6IHI - chains A and C of the 4 polymer chains in the assembly; structure by X-ray diffraction, 1.78 A resolution.

Chain A (and C):
Molecule: Alclohol dehydrogenase
Organism: Ralstonia sp
Notes: chain C of this document is another copy of the same molecule, construct and numbering; everything in this record applies to it too
UniProtKB: C0IR58 (C0IR58_9RALS); residues 1-249 here = UniProt positions 1-249
Amino-acid sequence (249 residues; each row starts with the number of its first residue):
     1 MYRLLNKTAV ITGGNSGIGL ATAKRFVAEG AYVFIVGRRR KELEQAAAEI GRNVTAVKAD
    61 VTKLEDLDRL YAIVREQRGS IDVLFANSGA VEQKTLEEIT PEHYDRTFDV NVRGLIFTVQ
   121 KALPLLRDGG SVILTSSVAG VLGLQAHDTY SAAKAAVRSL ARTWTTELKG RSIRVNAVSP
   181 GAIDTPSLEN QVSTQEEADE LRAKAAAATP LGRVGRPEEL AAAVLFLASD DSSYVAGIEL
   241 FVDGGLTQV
Not modelled in the structure: 1 (chain C: 189-198)
Construct notes: engineered mutation Val91 (Ile in C0IR58), Ser187 (Ile in C0IR58), Leu188 (Ile in C0IR58), Ala205 (Phe in C0IR58)
Small-molecule neighbours:
  - NADPH (A6O; (2R,3S)-2-ethyl-2-[(2E)-2-(6-methoxy-3,4-dihydro-2H-naphthalen-1-ylidene)ethyl]-3-oxidanyl-cyclopentan-1-one): Val91, Ser137, Ala139, Leu144, Gln145, His147, Tyr150, Gly181, Ala182, Leu188, Gln191, Leu201, Lys204, Ala205, Ala208, Leu246
  - NADP (NAP; NADP nicotinamide-adenine-dinucleotide phosphate): Gly13, Gly14, Asn15, Ser16, Gly17, Ile18, Gly19, Val36, Gly37, Arg38, Arg39, Ala59, Asp60, Val61, Thr62, Asn87, Ser88, Gly89, Ala90, Val110, Thr135, Ser136, Ser137, Tyr150, Lys154, Pro180, Gly181, Ala182, Ile183, Thr185, Pro186, Ser187, Leu188

Interface between chain A and chain C:
Residue-residue contacts (4; chain A residue first):
  Leu142(A) - Val249(C)
  Gly143(A) - Val249(C)  hydrogen bond (backbone-backbone)
  Val249(A) - Leu142(C)
  Val249(A) - Gly143(C)  hydrogen bond (backbone-backbone)
Also at the interface, not in a pair above, chain A (5 interface residues in all): Val141, Gln248
Also at the interface, not in a pair above, chain C (5 interface residues in all): Val141, Gln248

Overview:
Chain A and chain C each contribute 5 residues to their interface; the contacts include 2 hydrogen bonds. The
hydrogen-bonded pair Gly143(A)-Val249(C) is a backbone contact. Bound to chain A: NADP and NADPH.
Chain A and chain C are both Alclohol dehydrogenase (Ralstonia sp); the structure, Crystal structure of RasADH
3B3/I91V from Ralstonia.sp in complex with NADPH and A6O, was determined by X-ray diffraction, deposited
together with 6IHH.
